Entry 7PEW (electron microscopy, 4.60 A resolution (low resolution: residue-level contacts below are approximate; hydrogen-bond / salt-bridge calls are withheld)); this record covers chains H and J of the 10 polymer chains in the assembly.

[Chain H]
Name: Histone H2B type 1-K
From: Homo sapiens
Reference sequence: O60814 (H2B1K_HUMAN); residues 0-125 here correspond to UniProt positions 1-126 (UniProt number = residue number + 1)
Chain sequence (126 residues; each row starts with the number of its first residue; numbering starts at 0):
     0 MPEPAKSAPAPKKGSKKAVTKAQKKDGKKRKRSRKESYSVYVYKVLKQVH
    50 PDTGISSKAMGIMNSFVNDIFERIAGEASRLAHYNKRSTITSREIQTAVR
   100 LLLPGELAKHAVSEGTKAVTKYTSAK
Disordered / not traced: 0-29, 125
UniProt features mapped onto this chain:
  - modified residue: Pro-1 (N-acetylproline), Glu-2 (ADP-ribosyl glutamic acid), Lys-5 (N6-(2-hydroxyisobutyryl)lysine), Ser-6 (ADP-ribosylserine), Lys-11 (N6-(beta-hydroxybutyryl)lysine), Lys-12 (N6-(2-hydroxyisobutyryl)lysine), Ser-14 (Phosphoserine), Lys-15 (N6-acetyllysine), Lys-16 (N6-(beta-hydroxybutyryl)lysine), Lys-20 (N6-(2-hydroxyisobutyryl)lysine), Lys-23 (N6-(2-hydroxyisobutyryl)lysine), Lys-24 (N6-(2-hydroxyisobutyryl)lysine), Lys-34 (N6-(2-hydroxyisobutyryl)lysine), Glu-35 (PolyADP-ribosyl glutamic acid), Ser-36 (Phosphoserine), Lys-43 (N6-(2-hydroxyisobutyryl)lysine), Lys-46 (N6-(2-hydroxyisobutyryl)lysine), Lys-57 (N6,N6-dimethyllysine), Arg-79 (Dimethylated arginine), Lys-85 (N6,N6,N6-trimethyllysine) and 6 more in UniProt
  - glycosylation: Ser-112 (O-linked (GlcNAc) serine)
  - cross-link (Glycyl lysine isopeptide (Lys-Gly)): Lys-5 (interchain with G-Cter in SUMO2), Lys-20 (interchain with G-Cter in SUMO2), Lys-34 (interchain with G-Cter in ubiquitin), Lys-120 (interchain with G-Cter in ubiquitin)

[Chain J]
Molecule: 176-nt DNA strand
From: synthetic construct
Sequence (176 nucleotides; numbered 525 to 700; the number before each row is that of its first residue):
   525 GCTCGGGTCCGGCACTGGAACAGGATGTATATATGTGACACGTGCCTGGA
   575 GACTAGGGAGTAATCCCCTTGGCGGTTAAAACGCGGGGGACAGCGCGTAC
   625 GTGCGTTTAAGCGGTGCTAGAGCTGTCTACGACCAATTGAGCGGCCTCGG
   675 CACCGGGATTCTCCAGGGGATCCGGA

[Interface between chain H and chain J]
Residue-residue contacts - 18 pairs, chain H then chain J:
  Arg-31(H) / DC647(J)
  Ser-32(H) / DC647(J)
  Arg-33(H) / DT571(J)
  Arg-33(H) / DG572(J)
  Tyr-42(H) / DA564(J)
  Tyr-42(H) / DC565(J)
  Gly-53(H) / DA564(J)
  Ile-54(H) / DC563(J)
  Ile-54(H) / DA564(J)
  Ser-55(H) / DC563(J)
  Ser-56(H) / DC563(J)
  Lys-85(H) / DA583(J)
  Arg-86(H) / DA583(J)
  Arg-86(H) / DG584(J)
  Ser-87(H) / DG582(J)
  Ser-87(H) / DA583(J)
  Thr-88(H) / DG582(J)
  Thr-88(H) / DA583(J)
Also at the interface, not in a pair above, chain H (13 interface residues in all): Lys-30
Also at the interface, not in a pair above, chain J (10 interface residues in all): DT648

[In short]
The interface between chain H and chain J involves 13 residues on one side and 10 on the other.
Chain H is Histone H2B type 1-K (Homo sapiens) and chain J is a 176-nt DNA strand (synthetic construct); the
structure, Nucleosome 1 of the 4x177 nucleosome array containing H1, was determined by electron microscopy
(same publication as 7PET, 7PEU, 7PEV, 7PEX, 7PEY, 7PEZ and 16 further entries).
